8IIU - chain A; structure by X-ray diffraction, 1.27 A resolution.

# Chain A
Molecule: anti-VEGF nanobody
From: Homo sapiens
Notes: antibody fragment or engineered binder
Sequence (126 residues; each row starts with the number of its first residue):
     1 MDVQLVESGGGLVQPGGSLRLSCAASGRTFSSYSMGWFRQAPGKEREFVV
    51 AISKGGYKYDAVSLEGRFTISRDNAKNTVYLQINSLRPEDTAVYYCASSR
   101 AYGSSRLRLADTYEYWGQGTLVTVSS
Not modelled in the structure: 1-4
Cystine bridges: Cys-23/Cys-96
What the authors report for this chain:
  - binding site for sulfate ion: Ser-53, Lys-54, Gly-55, Gly-103
  - contacts within the chain: Lys-58/Asp-60

# Overview
The paper reports a binding site for sulfate ion at Ser-53, Lys-54 and Gly-55 among others; contacts within
the chain involving Asp-60 and Lys-58.
Chain A is anti-VEGF nanobody (Homo sapiens); the structure, anti-VEGF nanobody, was determined by X-ray
diffraction together with 8IJS from the same study.
